1F4A - chains C and D of the 4 polymer chains in the assembly; structure by X-ray diffraction, 2.80 A resolution.

== Chain C (and D) ==
Protein: Beta-galactosidase
Organism: Escherichia coli
Notes: EC 3.2.1.23; chain D of this document is another copy of the same molecule, construct and numbering; everything in this record applies to it too
UniProtKB: P00722 (BGAL_ECOLI); residue numbers follow UniProt; this construct covers 3-1023
Amino-acid sequence (1021 residues; numbered 3 to 1023; the number before each row is that of its first residue):
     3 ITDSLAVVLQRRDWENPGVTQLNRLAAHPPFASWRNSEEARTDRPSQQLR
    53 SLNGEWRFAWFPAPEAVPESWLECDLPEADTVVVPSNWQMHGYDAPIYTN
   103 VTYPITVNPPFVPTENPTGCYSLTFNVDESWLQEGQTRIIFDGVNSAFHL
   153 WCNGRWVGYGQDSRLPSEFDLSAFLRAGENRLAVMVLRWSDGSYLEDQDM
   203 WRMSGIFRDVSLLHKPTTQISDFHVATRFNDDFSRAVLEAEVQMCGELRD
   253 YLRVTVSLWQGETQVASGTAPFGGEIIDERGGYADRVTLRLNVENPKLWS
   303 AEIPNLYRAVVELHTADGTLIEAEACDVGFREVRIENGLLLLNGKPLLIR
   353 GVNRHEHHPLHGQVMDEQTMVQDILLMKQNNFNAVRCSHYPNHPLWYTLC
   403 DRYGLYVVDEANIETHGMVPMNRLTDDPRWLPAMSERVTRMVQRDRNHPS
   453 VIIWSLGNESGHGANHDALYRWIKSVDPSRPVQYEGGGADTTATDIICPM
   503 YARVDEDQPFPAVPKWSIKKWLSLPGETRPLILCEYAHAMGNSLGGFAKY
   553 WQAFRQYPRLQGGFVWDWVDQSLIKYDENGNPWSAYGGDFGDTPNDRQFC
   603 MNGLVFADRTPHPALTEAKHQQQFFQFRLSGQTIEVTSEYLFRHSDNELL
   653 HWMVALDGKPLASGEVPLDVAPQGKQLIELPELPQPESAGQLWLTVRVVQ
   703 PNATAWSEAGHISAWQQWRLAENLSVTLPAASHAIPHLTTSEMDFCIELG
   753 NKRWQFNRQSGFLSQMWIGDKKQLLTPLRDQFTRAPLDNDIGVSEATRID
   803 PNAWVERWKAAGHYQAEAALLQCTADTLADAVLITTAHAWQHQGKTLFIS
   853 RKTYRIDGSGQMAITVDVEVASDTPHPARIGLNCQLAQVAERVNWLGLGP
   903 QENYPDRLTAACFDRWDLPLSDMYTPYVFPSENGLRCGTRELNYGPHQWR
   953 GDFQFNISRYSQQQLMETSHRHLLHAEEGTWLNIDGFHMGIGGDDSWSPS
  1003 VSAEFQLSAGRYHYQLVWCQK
Ion coordination: Mg2+ site 1: Asp15, Asn18, Val21, Gln163, Asp193; Mg2+ site 2: Asn102, Glu416, His418, Glu461

== Interface between chain C and chain D ==
Contacting residue pairs (66):
  Asn339(C) with Pro527(D); Gly528(D)
  Asp507(C) with Gln558(D), hydrogen bond (backbone-side chain)
  Asp509(C) with Gln558(D)
  Lys521(C) with Tyr559(D)
  Lys522(C) with Gln558(D), hydrogen bond (side chain-backbone); Tyr559(D), hydrogen bond (backbone-side chain)
  Leu524(C) with Ser525(D)
  Ser525(C) with Leu524(D); Arg561(D), hydrogen bond (backbone-side chain)
  Pro527(C) with Asn339(D)
  Gly528(C) with Asn339(D)
  Gln558(C) with Asp507(D), hydrogen bond (side chain-backbone); Asp509(D); Lys522(D), hydrogen bond (backbone-side chain)
  Tyr559(C) with Lys521(D); Lys522(D), hydrogen bond (side chain-backbone)
  Arg561(C) with Ser525(D), hydrogen bond (side chain-backbone)
  Arg721(C) with Ser874(D), hydrogen bond
  Ala723(C) with Asp875(D)
  Glu724(C) with Lys847(D), hydrogen bond (backbone-side chain); Val872(D); Ala873(D); Ser874(D), hydrogen bond (side chain-backbone); Asp875(D)
  Leu726(C) with Thr848(D); Leu849(D); Glu871(D); Ala873(D)
  Ser727(C) with Ile851(D); Arg853(D)
  Val728(C) with Leu823(D), hydrophobic; Ala841(D), hydrophobic; Thr848(D)
  Leu730(C) with Leu823(D)
  Leu823(C) with Val728(D), hydrophobic; Leu730(D)
  Asp828(C) with Leu830(D); Ala831(D), hydrogen bond (side chain-backbone)
  Thr829(C) with Thr829(D)
  Leu830(C) with Asp828(D); Leu830(D), hydrophobic
  Ala831(C) with Asp828(D), hydrogen bond (backbone-side chain)
  Ala841(C) with Val728(D), hydrophobic
  Lys847(C) with Glu724(D), hydrogen bond (side chain-backbone)
  Thr848(C) with Leu726(D); Val728(D)
  Leu849(C) with Leu726(D)
  Ile851(C) with Ser727(D)
  Arg853(C) with Ser727(D)
  Asp869(C) with His1015(D), salt bridge
  Glu871(C) with Leu726(D)
  Val872(C) with Glu724(D)
  Ala873(C) with Glu724(D); Leu726(D)
  Ser874(C) with Arg721(D), hydrogen bond; Glu724(D), hydrogen bond (backbone-side chain)
  Asp875(C) with Leu722(D); Ala723(D); Glu724(D)
  Arg942(C) with Arg1013(D)
  Asp954(C) with Arg1013(D), salt bridge
  Arg1013(C) with Arg942(D); Asp954(D), salt bridge
  His1015(C) with Asp869(D), salt bridge; His1015(D), hydrogen bond
Also at the interface, not in a pair above, chain C (48 interface residues in all): Leu341, Ser519, Leu526, Pro560, Leu722, Asn725, Phe850, Gln1017
Also at the interface, not in a pair above, chain D (48 interface residues in all): Leu341, Ser519, Leu526, Pro560, Asn725, Phe850, Gln1017

== Overview ==
Chain C and chain D each contribute 48 residues to their interface; the contacts include 17 hydrogen bonds and
4 salt bridges. Polar pairs include Asp869(C)-His1015(D), Asp954(C)-Arg1013(D) and Asp507(C)-Gln558(D).
Asp15(C), Asn18(C), Val21(C), Gln163(C) and Asp193(C) form the Mg2+ site 1.
Both chains are Beta-galactosidase (Escherichia coli). Entry 1F4A (E. coli (lacz) beta-galactosidase (ncs
constrained monomer-orthorhombic)) was determined by X-ray diffraction, deposited together with 1DP0, 1F4H and
4V41.
